7TID - chains A and J of the 10 polymer chains in the assembly; structure by electron microscopy, 3.30 A resolution.

[Chain A]
Molecule: Replication factor C subunit 1
Source organism: Saccharomyces cerevisiae
UniProt: P38630 (RFC1_YEAST); numbering as in UniProt (aligned over 1-861)
Sequence (861 residues; each row starts with the number of its first residue):
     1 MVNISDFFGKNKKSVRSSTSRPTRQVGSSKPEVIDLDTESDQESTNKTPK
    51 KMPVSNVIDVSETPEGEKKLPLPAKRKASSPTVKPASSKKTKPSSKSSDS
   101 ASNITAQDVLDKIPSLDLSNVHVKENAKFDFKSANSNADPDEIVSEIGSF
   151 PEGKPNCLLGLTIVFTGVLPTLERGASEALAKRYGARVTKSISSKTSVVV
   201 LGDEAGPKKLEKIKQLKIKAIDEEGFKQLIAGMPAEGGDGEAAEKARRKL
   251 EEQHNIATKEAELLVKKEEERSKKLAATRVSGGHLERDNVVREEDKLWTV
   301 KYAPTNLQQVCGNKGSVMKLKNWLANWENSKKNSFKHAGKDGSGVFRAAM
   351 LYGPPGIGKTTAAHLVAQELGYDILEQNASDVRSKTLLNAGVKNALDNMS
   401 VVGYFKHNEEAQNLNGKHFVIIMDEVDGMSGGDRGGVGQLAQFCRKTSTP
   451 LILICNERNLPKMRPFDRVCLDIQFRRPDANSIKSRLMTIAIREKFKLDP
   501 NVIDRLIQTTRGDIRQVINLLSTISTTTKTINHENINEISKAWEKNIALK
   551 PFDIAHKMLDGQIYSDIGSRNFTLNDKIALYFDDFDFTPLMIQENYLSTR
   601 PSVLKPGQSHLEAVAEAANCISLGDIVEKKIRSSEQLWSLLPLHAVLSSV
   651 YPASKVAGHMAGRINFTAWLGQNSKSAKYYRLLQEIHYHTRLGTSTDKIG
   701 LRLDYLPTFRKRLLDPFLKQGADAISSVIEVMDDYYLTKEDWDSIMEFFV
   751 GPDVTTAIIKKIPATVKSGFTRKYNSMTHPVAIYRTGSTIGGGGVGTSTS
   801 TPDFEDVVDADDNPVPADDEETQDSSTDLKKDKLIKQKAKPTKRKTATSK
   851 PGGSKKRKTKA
Disordered / not traced: 1-290, 777-861
Swiss-Prot annotation at these positions:
  - motif (Nuclear localization signal): Lys830 to Leu834, Lys855 to Lys860
  - binding site (ATP): Thr299, Cys311, Gly353 to Thr361, Asn456
  - modified residue: Thr38 (Phosphothreonine), Ser40 (Phosphoserine), Thr63 (Phosphothreonine)
  - mutagenesis: Asp427 (D427H: In cs mutant CDC44-2; causes cell cycle arrest), Gly436 (G436R: In cs mutant CDC44-3/4; causes cell cycle arrest), Gly512 (G512A: In cs mutant CDC44-9; no effect), Asp513 (D513N: In cs mutants CDC44-1/5/8 and CDC44-9; causes cell cycle arrest)
Bound ions: Mg2+: Thr360 (together with ATP-gamma-S)
Small-molecule neighbours: ATP-gamma-S (AGS; phosphothiophosphoric acid-adenylate ester): Thr299, Tyr302, Ala303, Pro304, Gln309, Val310, Cys311, Pro355, Gly356, Ile357, Gly358, Lys359, Thr360, Thr361, Asn456, Ile514, Arg515, Ile518
From the paper describing this entry:
  - binding site for the 20-nt DNA strand (chain J): Phe582, Trp638
  - mutagenesis - W638G: decreased catalytic activity on PCNA and DNA
  - mutagenesis - F582A: unchanged catalytic activity on DNA
  - mutagenesis - F582A: unchanged binding to DNA
  - mutagenesis - F582A, W638G: unchanged growth

[Chain J]
Molecule: 20-nt DNA strand
Sequence (20 nucleotides; numbered 1 to 20; the number before each row is that of its first residue):
     1 GCAGACACTACGAGTACATA
Disordered / not traced: 1-2

[Interface between chain A and chain J]
Contacting residue pairs - 8 pairs, chain A then chain J:
  Gly431(A) - DC17(J)  phosphate contact
  Gly432(A) - DA16(J)  phosphate contact
  Arg434(A) - DG14(J)  base contact
  Phe582(A) - DA20(J)  stacking on the base
  Phe585(A) - DT19(J)  phosphate contact
  Trp638(A) - DT19(J)  stacking on the base
  Trp638(A) - DA20(J)  phosphate contact
  Pro642(A) - DA20(J)  phosphate contact
Other interface residues (no listed pair), chain A (10 interface residues in all): Asp433, Ser639, Leu641
Other interface residues (no listed pair), chain J (6 interface residues in all): DT15

[Summary]
10 residues of chain A and 6 residues of chain J are in contact, with 2 aromatic stacking contacts. Bound to
chain A: ATP-gamma-S. From the paper: a binding site for the 20-nt DNA strand (chain J) at Phe582(A) and
Trp638(A); W638G of chain A reduces catalytic activity on PCNA and DNA.
Chain A is Replication factor C subunit 1 (Saccharomyces cerevisiae) and chain J is a 20-nt DNA strand; the
structure, Structure of the yeast clamp loader (Replication Factor C RFC) bound to the sliding clamp
(Proliferating ..., was determined by electron microscopy, deposited together with 7THJ, 7THV, 7TI8, 7TIB,
7TIC and 7TKU.
